Entry 6VDK (electron microscopy, 4.50 A resolution (low resolution: residue-level contacts below are approximate; hydrogen-bond / salt-bridge calls are withheld)); this record covers chains B and C of the 12 polymer chains in the assembly.

== Chain B (and C) ==
Molecule: Integrase
Source organism: Human immunodeficiency virus 1
Notes: EC 2.7.7.-; chain C of this document is another copy of the same molecule, construct and numbering; everything in this record applies to it too
Reference sequence: F2WR39 (F2WR39_9HIV1); residues 1-288 here = UniProt positions 1-288
Sequence (364 residues; row label = number of the first residue in the row; numbers below 1 keep their minus sign (Gly-75 is residue -75)):
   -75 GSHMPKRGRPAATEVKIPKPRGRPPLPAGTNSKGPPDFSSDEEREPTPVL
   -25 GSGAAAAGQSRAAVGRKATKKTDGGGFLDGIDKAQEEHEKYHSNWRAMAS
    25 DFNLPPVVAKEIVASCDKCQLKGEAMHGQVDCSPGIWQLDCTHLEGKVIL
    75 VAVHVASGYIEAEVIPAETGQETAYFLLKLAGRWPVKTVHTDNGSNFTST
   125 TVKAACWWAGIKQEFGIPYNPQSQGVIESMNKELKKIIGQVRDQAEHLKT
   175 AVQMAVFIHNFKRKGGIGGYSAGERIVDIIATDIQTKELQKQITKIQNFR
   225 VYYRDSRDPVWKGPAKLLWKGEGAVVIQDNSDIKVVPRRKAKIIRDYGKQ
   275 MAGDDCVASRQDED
Unresolved in the structure: -75 to 0, 50-55, 271-288 (chain C: -75 to 0, 271-288)
Sequence notes: expression tag (-75 to 0)

== How chain B and chain C interact ==
Contacting residue pairs (9):
  Trp131(B) - Lys14(C)
  Trp132(B) - Lys14(C)
  Trp132(B) - Tyr15(C)
  Ala133(B) - Tyr15(C)
  Lys215(B) - Ser24(C)
  Lys215(B) - Asp25(C)
  Lys215(B) - Asn27(C)
  Thr218(B) - Asn27(C)
  Lys219(B) - Asn27(C)
Interface residues without a listed pair, chain B (7 interface residues in all): Gly134

== Overview ==
7 residues of chain B and 5 residues of chain C are in contact.
Chain B and chain C are both Integrase (Human immunodeficiency virus 1); the structure, CryoEM structure of
HIV-1 conserved Intasome Core, was determined by electron microscopy, deposited together with 6U8Q.
